Entry 6Q2B (X-ray diffraction, 2.72 A resolution); this record covers chains A and B of the 4 polymer chains in the assembly.

[Chain A (and B)]
Protein: MarR family transcriptional regulator
From: Listeria monocytogenes
Notes: chain B of this document is another copy of the same molecule, construct and numbering; everything in this record applies to it too
Reference sequence: A0A418S1M8 (A0A418S1M8_LISMN); residues 1-150 here = UniProt positions 1-150
Chain sequence (153 residues; each row starts with the number of its first residue; numbers below 1 keep their minus sign (Ser-2 is residue -2)):
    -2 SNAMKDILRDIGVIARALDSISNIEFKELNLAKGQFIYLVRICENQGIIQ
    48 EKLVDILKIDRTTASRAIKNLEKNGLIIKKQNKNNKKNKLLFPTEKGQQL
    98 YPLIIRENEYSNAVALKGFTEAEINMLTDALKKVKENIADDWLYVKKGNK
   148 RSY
Disordered / not traced: -2 to 0
Modified / non-standard residues: Mse1 (selenomethionine; parent Met); Mse123 (selenomethionine; parent Met)
Differences from the reference sequence: expression tag (-2 to 0)

[Interface between chain A and chain B]
Pairs across the interface (122; chain A residue first):
  Mse1(A) with Ile121(B), hydrophobic
  Lys2(A) with Asn109(B), hydrogen bond (backbone-side chain); Leu113(B); Ile121(B); Thr125(B)
  Asp3(A) with Asn109(B); Thr125(B)
  Ile4(A) with Asn109(B), hydrogen bond (backbone-side chain); Leu113(B), hydrophobic; Leu124(B), hydrophobic; Leu128(B), hydrophobic
  Leu5(A) with Leu15(B), hydrophobic; Asn105(B); Ser108(B); Asn109(B), hydrogen bond (backbone-side chain)
  Arg6(A) with Val37(B); Arg38(B); Glu41(B), salt bridge
  Asp7(A) with Lys129(B); Lys132(B), salt bridge
  Ile8(A) with Ile8(B); Ile11(B), hydrophobic; Leu128(B), hydrophobic
  Val10(A) with Ile53(B); Leu54(B); Lys132(B)
  Ile11(A) with Leu128(B); Val131(B), hydrophobic; Lys132(B)
  Ala12(A) with Ile8(B); Ala12(B), hydrophobic
  Arg13(A) with Leu54(B), hydrogen bond (side chain-backbone); Lys55(B); Ile56(B)
  Ala14(A) with Lys55(B); Trp139(B)
  Leu15(A) with Leu5(B), hydrophobic; Ile135(B), hydrophobic
  Ser17(A) with Trp139(B); Lys143(B)
  Ile18(A) with Asp138(B); Trp139(B), hydrophobic; Arg148(B)
  Ile21(A) with Lys143(B)
  Glu22(A) with Val142(B); Arg148(B), salt bridge; Tyr150(B), hydrogen bond
  Ile34(A) with Arg13(B)
  Val37(A) with Arg6(B)
  Arg38(A) with Arg6(B)
  Glu41(A) with Arg6(B), salt bridge
  Ile53(A) with Val10(B)
  Leu54(A) with Val10(B); Arg13(B), hydrogen bond (backbone-side chain)
  Lys55(A) with Val10(B); Arg13(B)
  Ile56(A) with Arg13(B)
  Arg103(A) with Tyr150(B), hydrogen bond (side chain-backbone)
  Glu104(A) with Arg148(B), salt bridge; Tyr150(B)
  Asn105(A) with Leu5(B)
  Tyr107(A) with Arg148(B); Ser149(B); Tyr150(B), hydrophobic
  Ser108(A) with Leu5(B); Arg148(B), hydrogen bond
  Asn109(A) with Mse1(B); Lys2(B), hydrogen bond (side chain-backbone); Asp3(B); Ile4(B), hydrogen bond (side chain-backbone); Leu5(B)
  Val111(A) with Asn134(B); Ile135(B), hydrophobic; Asp138(B)
  Ala112(A) with Val131(B); Asn134(B), hydrogen bond (backbone-side chain)
  Leu113(A) with Lys2(B); Ile4(B), hydrophobic
  Lys114(A) with Lys130(B); Asn134(B), hydrogen bond (backbone-side chain)
  Gly115(A) with Lys130(B), hydrogen bond (backbone-side chain)
  Phe116(A) with Ala127(B); Lys130(B); Val131(B), hydrophobic
  Ile121(A) with Lys2(B)
  Mse123(A) with Mse123(B), hydrophobic
  Leu124(A) with Ile4(B), hydrophobic; Leu124(B), hydrophobic
  Ala127(A) with Phe116(B); Leu124(B), hydrophobic
  Leu128(A) with Ile4(B), hydrophobic; Ile8(B), hydrophobic; Ile11(B)
  Lys130(A) with Gly115(B); Phe116(B)
  Val131(A) with Ile11(B), hydrophobic; Ala112(B); Phe116(B), hydrophobic
  Lys132(A) with Asp7(B), salt bridge; Val10(B); Ile11(B)
  Asn134(A) with Val111(B); Ala112(B), hydrogen bond (side chain-backbone); Lys114(B), hydrogen bond (side chain-backbone)
  Ile135(A) with Leu15(B), hydrophobic; Val111(B), hydrophobic
  Asp138(A) with Ile18(B); Val111(B)
  Trp139(A) with Ala14(B); Ser17(B); Ile18(B), hydrophobic
  Val142(A) with Ile21(B), hydrophobic
  Lys143(A) with Ser17(B); Ile21(B)
  Arg148(A) with Ile18(B); Glu22(B), salt bridge; Glu104(B), salt bridge; Tyr107(B); Ser108(B), hydrogen bond
  Ser149(A) with Tyr107(B)
  Tyr150(A) with Glu22(B), hydrogen bond; Tyr107(B), hydrophobic
Other interface residues (no listed pair), chain A (61 interface residues in all): Asp16, Lys30, Ala110, Thr125, Lys129, Lys147
Other interface residues (no listed pair), chain B (61 interface residues in all): Gly9, Glu25, Lys30, Ile34, Arg103, Ala110

[Overview]
Chain A and chain B each contribute 61 residues to their interface; the contacts include 17 hydrogen bonds and
8 salt bridges. Polar pairs include Arg6(A)-Glu41(B), Asp7(A)-Lys132(B) and Glu22(A)-Arg148(B).
Chain A and chain B are both MarR family transcriptional regulator (Listeria monocytogenes); the structure,
Crystal Structure of Putative MarR Family Transcriptional Regulator from Listeria monocytogenes complexed with
26mer DNA, was determined by X-ray diffraction.
